Entry 2BCH (X-ray diffraction, 1.10 A resolution); this record covers chain A.

# Chain A
Name: Phospholipase A2
Organism: Bos taurus
Notes: EC 3.1.1.4
Reference sequence: P00593 (PA21B_BOVIN); residues 1-123 here correspond to UniProt positions 23-145 (UniProt number = residue number + 22)
Amino-acid sequence (123 residues; row label = number of the first residue in the row):
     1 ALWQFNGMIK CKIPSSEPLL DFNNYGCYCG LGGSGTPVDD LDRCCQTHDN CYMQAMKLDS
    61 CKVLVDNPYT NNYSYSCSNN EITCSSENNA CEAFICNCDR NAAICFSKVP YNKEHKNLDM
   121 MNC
Sequence notes: engineered mutation M53 (Lys75 in P00593), M56 (Lys78 in P00593), M120 (Lys142 in P00593), M121 (Lys143 in P00593)
Disulfides: C11-C77, C27-C123, C29-C45, C44-C105, C51-C98, C61-C91, C84-C96
Bound ions: Ca2+: Y28, G30, G32, D49
Reported in the primary citation:
  - conformationally variable residues (loop rearrangement, order/disorder transition, side-chain flip): G30 to G33, S60 to T70, E92

# Overview
Y28, G30, G32 and D49 form the Ca2+ site. From the paper: conformational variability at G30, S60 and E92.
Chain A is Phospholipase A2 (Bos taurus); the structure, A possible of Second calcium ion in interfacial
binding: Atomic and Medium resolution crystal structures of ..., was determined by X-ray diffraction (same
publication as 2BD1).
